PDB entry 8ESR | electron microscopy, 3.20 A resolution | chains 1 and v of the 56 polymer chains in the assembly

# Chain 1
Molecule: 3497-nt RNA strand
Source organism: Schizosaccharomyces pombe
Sequence (3497 nucleotides; numbered 1 to 3497 plus 375 insertion-coded residues; 375 numbers in that range are skipped by the numbering (no residue carries them; nothing is unmodelled there); the number before each row is that of its first residue; a row labelled like 1739A-1739F holds insertion residues (1739A, then the next letters in order)):
     1 AUUUGACCUCAAAUCAGGUAGGACUACGCGCUGAACUUAAGCAUAUCAAU
    51 AAGCGCAGGAAAAGAAAAUAACCAUGAUUCCCUCAGUAACGGCGAGUGAA
   101 GCGGGAAAAGCUCAAAUUUGAAAUCUGGCAACAUUUCUUUUGUUGUCCGA
   151 GUUGUAAUUUCAAGAAGCUGCUUUGAGUGUAGACGAUCGGUCUAAGUUCC
   201 UUGGAACAGGACGUCAGAGAGGGUGAGAACCCCGUCUUUGGUCGAUUGGA
   251 UAUGCCAUAUAAAGCGCUUUCGAAGAGUCGAGUUGUUUGGGAAUGCAGCU
   301 CUAAAUGGGUGGUAAAUUUCAUCUAAAGCUAAAUAUUGGCGAGAGACCGA
   351 UAGCGAACAAGUAGAGUGAUCGAAAGAUGAAAAGAACUUUGAAAAGAGAG
   401 UUAAAUAGUACGUGAAAUUGCUGAAAGGGAAGCAUUGGAAAUCAGUCUUA
   451 CCUGGGUGAGAUCAGUAGUCUCUUCGCGAGACUAUGCACUCUGAACCUGU
   501 GGUAGGUCAGCAUCAGUUUUCGGGGGCGGAAAAAGAAUAAGGGAAGGUGG
   551 CUUUCCGGGUUCUGCCUGGGGAGUGUUUAUAGCCCUUGUUGUAAUACGUC
   601 CACUGGGGACUGAGGACUGCGGCUUCGUGCCAAGGAUGCUGACAUAAUGG
   651 UUUUCAAUGGCCCGUCUUGAAACACGGACCAAGGAGUCUAGCAUCUAUGC
   701 GAGUGUUUGGGUGAUGAAAACCCAUCCGCGAAAUGAAAGUGAAUGCAGGU
   751 GGGAACGCCCUUGUGGCGUGCACCAUCGACCGACCCGGAAGUUUGUCAAU
   801 GGAAGGGUUUGAGUAAGAGCAUAGCUGUUGGGACCCGAAAGAUGGUGAAC
   851 UAUGCCUGAAUAGGGUGAAGCCAGAGGAAACUCUGGUGGAGGCUCGUAGA
   901 GAUUCUGACGUGCAAAUCGAUCUUCAAAUUUGGGUAUAGGGGCGAAAGAC
   951 UAAUCGAACCAUCUAGUAGCUGGUUCCUGCCGAAGUUUCCCUCAGGAUAG
  1001 CAGAAACUCAGAUCAGUUUUAUGAGGUAAAGCGAAUGAUUAGAGGUCUUG
  1051 GGGAAGGAAUUUCCUCAACCUAUUCUCAAACUUUAAAUAUGUAAGACGCC
  1101 CUUGUCGCUUAAUUGGACGUGGGCCAUCGAAUGAGAGUUUCUAGUGGGCC
  1151 AUUUUUGGUAAGCAGAACUGGCGAUGCGGGAUGAACCGAACGUGAGGUUA
  1201 AGGUGCCGGAAUGUACGCUCAUCAGACACCAGAAAAGGUGUUAGUUCAUC
  1251 UAGACAGCAGGACGGUGGCCAUGGAAGUCGGAAUCCGCUAAGGAGUGUGU
  1301 AACAACUCACCUGCCGAAUGAACUAGCCCUGAAAAUGGAUGGCGCUUAAG
  1351 CGUACUACCCAUACCUCACCGUCUGGGUUAGCUUUGAGAAGCUCAGACGA
  1401 GUAGGCAGGCGUGGAGGUUUGUGACGAAGCCUUGGGCGUGAGCCUGGGUC
  1451 GAACAGCCUCUAGUGCAGAUCUUGGUGGAAGUAGCAAAUAUUCAAAUGAG
  1501 AACUUUGAAGACUGAAGUGGGGAAAGGUUCCAUGUGAACAGCAGUUGGAC
  1551 AUGGGUUAGUCGAUCCUAAGAGAUAGGGAAGCUCCGUAUGAAAGUUGCAC
  1601 GAUUUUUCGUGCCUCCUAUCGAAAGGGAAUCCGGUUAAUAUUCCGGAACC
  1651 AGAAGGUGGAAUCAACACGGCAACGUAAAUGAAGUUGGAGACGUCGGCGG
  1701 GAGCCCUGGGAAGAGUUCUCUUUUCUUUUUAACAAACCA
1739A-1739F UUGAAC
  1741 C
  1747 ACCCUGAAAUCGGUUUAUCCGGAGCUAGGGUAUGGUGUUUGGAAGAGUUC
  1797 AGCGCCUCAUGCUGAAUCCGGUGCGCUCUCGACGGCCCUUGAAAAUCCAA
  1847 CGGAAGAAUGGACCUUCGGGUCCUUGUUUUCACAUCUGGUCGUACUCAUA
  1897 ACCGCAGCAGGUCUCCAAGGUGAACAGCCUCUAGUUGAUAGAACAAUGUA
  1947 GAUAAGGGAAGUCGGCAAAAU
1967A-1967Z GGAUCCGUAACUUCGGGAUAAGGAUU
1968A-1968Z GGCUCUAAGGGUUGGGUACGUUGGGC
1969A-1969Z CUUGGAACCUGAACGGUUGCUGGACU
1970A-1970Z GAGCGUGGACCGAUGUCUUUUCUCGC
1971A-1971Z CUUUCGGGGUGAGAAGGGAUGUUGGA
1972A-1972Z CCUGCUUGGACCUUGGCGGCCGGGAA
1973A-1973Z GUCCUUGGUCGGGCUUUUCUCCUUCU
1974A-1974Z CGGGGAUUAUGCUCUUACUGGCGUAC
1975A-1975Z GUUUAACAACCAACUUAGAACUGGUA
1976A-1976Z CGGACAAGGGGAAUCUGACUGUCUAA
1977A-1977Z UUAAAACAUAGCAUUGCGAUGGCCAG
1978A-1978Z AAAGUGGUGUUGACGCAAUGUGAUUU
1979A-1979Z CUGCCCAGUGCUCUGAAUGUCAAAGU
1980A-1980Z GAAGAAAUUCAACCAAGCGCGGGUAA
1981A-1981E ACGGC
  2210 GGG
  2340 AGUAACUAUGACUCUCUUAAGGUAGCCAAAUGCCUCGUCAUCUAACUAGU
  2390 GACGCGCAUGAAUGGAUUAACGAGAUUCCCACUGUCCCUAUCUACUAUCU
  2440 AGCGAAACCACAGCCUGGGGAACGGGCCAGGCAAAAUCAGCGGGGAAAGA
  2490 AGACCCUGUUGAGCUUGACUCUAGUUUGACAUUGUGAAGAGACAUAGAGG
  2540 GUGUAGGAUAAGUGGGAGUAUGUUUCGGCAUACGCCGGUGAAAUACCACU
  2590 ACCUUUAUCGUUUCUUUACUUAAUCAAUGAAGCGGAAUUGGGAUUUAUUU
  2640 CCCAUAUUCUAGCGUUAAAGUUUCUUCGCGAACUGAUCCGCGUUGAUGAC
  2690 AUUGUCAGGUGGGGAGUUUGGCUGGGGCGGCACAUCUGUUAAAAGAUAAC
  2740 GCAGGUGUCCUAAGGGGGACUCAUCGAGAACAGAAAUCUCGAGUAGAAUA
  2790 AAAGGGUAAAAGUCCCCUUGAUUUUGAUUUUCAGUGUGAAUACAAACCAU
  2840 GAAAGUGUGGCCUAUCGAUCCUUUGUUCCCUCGAAAUUUGAGGACAGAGG
  2890 UGCCAGAAAAGUUACCACAGGGAUAACUGGCUUGUGGCAGCCAAGCGUUC
  2940 AUAGCGACGUUGCUUUUUGAUUCUUCGAUGUCGGCUCUUCCUAUCAUACC
  2990 GAAGCAGAAUUCGGUAAGCGUUGGAUUGUUCACCCACUAAUAGGGAACGU
  3040 GAGCUGGGUUUAGACCGUCGUGAGACAGGUUAGUUUUACCCUACUGAUGA
  3090 AGUGUCGUCGCAAUGGUAAUUCAACUUAGUACGAGAGGAACCGUUGAUUC
  3140 AGAUCAUUGGUAUUUGCGGCUGCCUGACAAGGCAAUGCCGCGGAGCUAUC
  3190 AUCUGCCGGAUAACGGCUGAACGCCUCUAAGCCAGAAUCCGUGCCAGAAA
  3240 GCGACGAUUUUUUGGUCCGCAUGAUUUAUAUGUAUAAAAAUAGAGGUAGG
  3290 ACUUGUUCCUACUCUCCUGUAUCGUAGAAGAUGGGCGAUGGUUGAUGAAA
  3340 CGGAAGUGUUUUAUUGACUUGUCCAUGAAAUUCCAUUGAAAUCUUGUGCG
  3390 GAAUCGAAUCCAUUGCAUACGACUUUAAUGUGGAACGGGGUAUUGUAAGC
  3440 AGUAGAGUAGCCUUGUUGUUACGAUCUGCUGAGAUUAAGCCUUUGUUCCC
  3490 AAGAUUUG
Not modelled in the structure: 1-2, 37-47, 92-95, 287-294, 314-318, 446-505, 552-573, 625-627, 736-738, 761-763, 782-812, 861-929, 940-955, 991-994, 1024-1089, 1095-1129, 1227-1231, 1382-1386, 1486-1489, 1615-1617, 1663-1665, 1739A-1739F, 1801-1806, 1853-1871, 1894-1908, 1918-1922, 1967A-1967Z, 1968A-1968Z, 1969A-1969Z, 1970A-1970Z, 1971A-1971Z, 1972A-1972Z, 1973A-1973Z, 1974A-1974Z, 1975A-1975Z, 1976A-1976Z, 1977A-1977Z, 1978A-1978Z, 1979A-1979Z, 1980A-1980Z, 1981A-1981E, 2340-2416, 2483-2492, 2518-2694, 2708-2896, 2914-2919, 2936-2942, 2954-2969, 3015-3021, 3047-3051, 3066, 3074-3079, 3248-3268, 3290-3297, 3376-3394, 3442-3464
Differences from the reference sequence: conflict C1741 (U7796 in 157310483)

# Chain v
Protein: Nucleolar protein 16
Source organism: Schizosaccharomyces pombe
Reference sequence: Q9Y7Z1 (NOP16_SCHPO); residue numbers follow UniProt; this construct covers 1-209
Chain sequence (209 residues; each row starts with the number of its first residue):
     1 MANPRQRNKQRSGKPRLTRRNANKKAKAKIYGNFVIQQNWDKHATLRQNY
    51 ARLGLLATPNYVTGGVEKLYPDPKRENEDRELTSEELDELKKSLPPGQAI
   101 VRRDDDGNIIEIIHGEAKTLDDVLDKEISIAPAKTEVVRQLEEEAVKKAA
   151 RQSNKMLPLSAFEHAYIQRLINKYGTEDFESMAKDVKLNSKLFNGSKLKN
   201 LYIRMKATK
Not modelled in the structure: 1, 74-118, 208-209

# Chain 1 / chain v interface
Residue-residue contacts (87; chain 1 residue first):
  G105(1) - Tyr61(v)  hydrogen bond to the phosphate
  G105(1) - Thr63(v)  hydrogen bond to the phosphate
  A106(1) - Thr63(v)  hydrogen bond to the phosphate
  C168(1) - Asn194(v)  phosphate contact
  U169(1) - Glu180(v)  phosphate contact
  U169(1) - Asn194(v)  phosphate contact
  U169(1) - Gly195(v)  hydrogen bond to the phosphate
  U169(1) - Ser196(v)  hydrogen bond to the phosphate
  G170(1) - Ser196(v)  phosphate contact
  G170(1) - Lys199(v)  salt bridge to the phosphate
  U173(1) - Lys155(v)  phosphate contact
  U174(1) - Lys155(v)  salt bridge to the phosphate
  A183(1) - Phe34(v)  sugar contact
  C184(1) - Ile30(v)  hydrogen bond to the sugar
  C184(1) - Tyr31(v)  sugar contact
  C184(1) - Gln37(v)  hydrogen bond to the phosphate
  G185(1) - Lys29(v)  phosphate contact
  G185(1) - Ile30(v)  phosphate contact
  G185(1) - Tyr31(v)  sugar contact
  G185(1) - Gln37(v)  phosphate contact
  A186(1) - Lys29(v)  salt bridge to the phosphate
  U187(1) - Arg19(v)  hydrogen bond to the phosphate
  C188(1) - Arg19(v)  salt bridge to the phosphate
  C188(1) - Asn21(v)  hydrogen bond to the phosphate
  U239(1) - Asn23(v)  phosphate contact
  U239(1) - Lys42(v)  phosphate contact
  U239(1) - His43(v)  base contact
  G240(1) - Lys29(v)  phosphate contact
  G240(1) - Lys42(v)  phosphate contact
  A250(1) - Gly32(v)  hydrogen bond to the sugar
  A252(1) - Lys148(v)  phosphate contact
  A259(1) - Leu157(v)  base contact
  A259(1) - Glu163(v)  phosphate contact
  U260(1) - Ser160(v)  hydrogen bond to the phosphate
  U260(1) - Phe162(v)  stacking on the base
  U260(1) - Glu163(v)  phosphate contact
  U260(1) - Lys191(v)  hydrogen bond to the base
  A261(1) - Phe193(v)  phosphate contact
  A261(1) - Lys197(v)  phosphate contact
  G338(1) - Asn3(v)  hydrogen bond to the phosphate
  G339(1) - Asn3(v)  hydrogen bond to the phosphate
  G339(1) - Arg5(v)  hydrogen bond to the phosphate
  G339(1) - Gln6(v)  hydrogen bond to the phosphate
  C340(1) - Arg5(v)  phosphate contact
  C340(1) - Gln6(v)  hydrogen bond to the phosphate
  C340(1) - Lys9(v)  salt bridge to the phosphate
  C340(1) - Leu17(v)  phosphate contact
  G341(1) - Lys9(v)  salt bridge to the phosphate
  G341(1) - Arg16(v)  salt bridge to the phosphate
  G341(1) - Leu17(v)  hydrogen bond to the phosphate
  G341(1) - Thr18(v)  hydrogen bond to the phosphate
  G341(1) - Arg19(v)  hydrogen bond to the sugar
  A342(1) - Arg16(v)  salt bridge to the phosphate
  A342(1) - Thr18(v)  hydrogen bond to the phosphate
  A342(1) - Arg20(v)  phosphate contact
  A342(1) - Ala22(v)  sugar contact
  G343(1) - Arg20(v)  salt bridge to the phosphate
  A356(1) - Ala2(v)  hydrogen bond to the base
  A356(1) - Arg7(v)  base contact
  A360(1) - Arg7(v)  hydrogen bond to the sugar
  G361(1) - Arg7(v)  phosphate contact
  G361(1) - Arg11(v)  salt bridge to the phosphate
  G709(1) - Thr63(v)  base contact
  G709(1) - Gly64(v)  base contact
  G710(1) - Val62(v)  sugar contact
  G710(1) - Thr63(v)  sugar contact
  G710(1) - Gly64(v)  base contact
  G710(1) - Gly65(v)  hydrogen bond to the base
  G711(1) - Arg47(v)  salt bridge to the phosphate
  G711(1) - Gly65(v)  sugar contact
  G711(1) - Val66(v)  sugar contact
  G711(1) - Glu67(v)  hydrogen bond to the sugar
  U712(1) - Thr45(v)  hydrogen bond to the phosphate
  U712(1) - Arg47(v)  phosphate contact
  U712(1) - Gln48(v)  phosphate contact
  U712(1) - Glu67(v)  sugar contact
  G713(1) - Thr45(v)  phosphate contact
  A714(1) - Lys25(v)  hydrogen bond to the phosphate
  A714(1) - His43(v)  stacking on the base
  U715(1) - Lys25(v)  salt bridge to the phosphate
  G716(1) - Lys25(v)  base contact
  A717(1) - Lys25(v)  hydrogen bond to the base
  C722(1) - Val66(v)  sugar contact
  C723(1) - Gly65(v)  sugar contact
  A724(1) - Val62(v)  sugar contact
  A724(1) - Thr63(v)  base contact
  A724(1) - Gly64(v)  sugar contact
Also at the interface, not in a pair above, chain 1 (47 interface residues in all): C24, C171, G248, G249, C354, G355

# Summary
The interface between chain 1 and chain v involves 47 residues on one side and 48 on the other, with 28
hydrogen bonds, 12 salt bridges and 2 aromatic stacking contacts. Among the polar pairs are U260(1)-Lys191(v),
A356(1)-Ala2(v) and G710(1)-Gly65(v).
Chain 1 is a 3497-nt RNA strand and chain v is Nucleolar protein 16, both from Schizosaccharomyces pombe; the
structure, Ytm1 associated nascent 60S ribosome (-fkbp39) State 2, was determined by electron microscopy (same
publication as 8ESQ, 8ETC, 8ETG, 8ETH, 8ETI, 8ETJ and 3 further entries).
